PDB entry 6LVE | electron microscopy, 3.10 A resolution | chains A and C of the 8 polymer chains in the assembly

== Chain A (and C) ==
Name: N, N-dimethylformamidase large subunit
From: Paracoccus sp. SSG05
Notes: EC 3.5.1.56; chain C of this document is another copy of the same molecule, construct and numbering; everything in this record applies to it too
Reference sequence: I6NT79 (I6NT79_9RHOB); residues 1-762 here = UniProt positions 1-762
Amino-acid sequence (775 residues; numbered 1 to 775; the number before each row is that of its first residue):
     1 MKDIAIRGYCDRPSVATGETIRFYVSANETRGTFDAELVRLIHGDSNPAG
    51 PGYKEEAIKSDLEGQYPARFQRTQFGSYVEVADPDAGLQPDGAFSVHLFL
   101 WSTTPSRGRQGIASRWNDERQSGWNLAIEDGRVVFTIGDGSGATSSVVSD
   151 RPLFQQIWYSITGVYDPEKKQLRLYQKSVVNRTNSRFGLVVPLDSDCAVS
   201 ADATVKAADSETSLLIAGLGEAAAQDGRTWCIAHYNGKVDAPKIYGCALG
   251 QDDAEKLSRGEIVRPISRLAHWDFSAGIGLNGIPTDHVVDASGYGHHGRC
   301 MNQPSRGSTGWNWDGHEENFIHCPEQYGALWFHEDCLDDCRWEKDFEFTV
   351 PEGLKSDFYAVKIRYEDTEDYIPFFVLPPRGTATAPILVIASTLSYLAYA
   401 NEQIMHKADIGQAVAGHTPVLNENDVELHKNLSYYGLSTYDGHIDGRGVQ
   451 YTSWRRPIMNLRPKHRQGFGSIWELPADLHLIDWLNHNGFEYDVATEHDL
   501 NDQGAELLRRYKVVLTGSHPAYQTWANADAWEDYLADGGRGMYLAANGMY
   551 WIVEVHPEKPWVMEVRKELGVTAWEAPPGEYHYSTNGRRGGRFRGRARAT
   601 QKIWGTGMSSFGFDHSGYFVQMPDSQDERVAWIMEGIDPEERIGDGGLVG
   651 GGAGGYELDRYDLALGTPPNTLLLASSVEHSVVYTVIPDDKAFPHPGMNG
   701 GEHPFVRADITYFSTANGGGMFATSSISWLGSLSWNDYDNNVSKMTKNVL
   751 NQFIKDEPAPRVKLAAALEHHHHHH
Disordered / not traced: 411-415, 466-470, 762-775
Differences from the reference sequence: engineered mutation Ala521 (Glu in I6NT79); expression tag (763-775)
From the paper describing this entry:
  - mutagenesis - E521A: abolished binding to Fe
  - catalytic residues: His519
  - mutagenesis - Y440A: abolished catalytic activity
  - mutagenesis - S395A: unchanged catalytic activity on DMF
  - mutagenesis - H519A, N547A, E657A: abolished catalytic activity on DMF
  - catalytic residues: Asn547, Glu657 (proposed by the authors, not directly observed)

== How chain A and chain C interact ==
Pairs across the interface (91; chain A residue first):
  Arg182(A) - Asp529(C)  salt bridge
  Arg182(A) - Glu532(C)  salt bridge
  Arg182(A) - Asp533(C)  salt bridge
  Arg182(A) - Ala597(C)
  Arg182(A) - Arg598(C)
  Arg182(A) - Lys602(C)
  Thr183(A) - Arg596(C)
  Thr183(A) - Ala597(C)
  Thr183(A) - Lys602(C)
  Ser185(A) - Lys602(C)  hydrogen bond (backbone-side chain)
  Arg186(A) - Lys602(C)
  Arg186(A) - Leu663(C)
  Arg186(A) - Ala664(C)
  Arg186(A) - Gly666(C)
  Phe187(A) - Gly666(C)
  Phe187(A) - Pro669(C)  hydrophobic
  Gly188(A) - Lys602(C)
  Leu189(A) - Glu532(C)  hydrogen bond (backbone-side chain)
  Leu189(A) - Ala536(C)
  Val190(A) - Glu532(C)
  Val190(A) - Lys602(C)
  Val190(A) - Thr715(C)
  Val191(A) - Pro668(C)  hydrophobic
  Gly315(A) - Arg588(C)  hydrogen bond (backbone-side chain)
  His316(A) - Arg588(C)
  Glu317(A) - His322(C)  salt bridge
  Glu318(A) - Arg589(C)
  Glu318(A) - Arg596(C)  salt bridge
  His322(A) - Glu317(C)  salt bridge
  His322(A) - His322(C)  hydrogen bond
  Asp529(A) - Arg182(C)  salt bridge
  Glu532(A) - Arg182(C)  salt bridge
  Glu532(A) - Gly188(C)
  Glu532(A) - Leu189(C)  hydrogen bond (side chain-backbone)
  Glu532(A) - Val190(C)
  Asp533(A) - Arg182(C)  salt bridge
  Leu535(A) - Val190(C)  hydrophobic
  Ala536(A) - Leu189(C)
  Leu569(A) - Pro688(C)
  Gly570(A) - Ala692(C)
  Val571(A) - Phe693(C)  hydrophobic
  Thr572(A) - Ala692(C)
  Thr572(A) - Phe693(C)
  Ala573(A) - Ala692(C)
  Ala573(A) - Phe693(C)  hydrophobic
  Glu575(A) - Arg592(C)  salt bridge
  Pro578(A) - Gly595(C)
  Pro578(A) - Ala597(C)
  Arg588(A) - Gly315(C)
  Arg588(A) - His316(C)
  Arg589(A) - Glu318(C)
  Arg592(A) - Leu569(C)
  Arg592(A) - Glu575(C)  salt bridge
  Gly595(A) - Pro578(C)
  Arg596(A) - Thr183(C)
  Arg596(A) - Glu318(C)  salt bridge
  Ala597(A) - Arg182(C)
  Ala597(A) - Thr183(C)
  Ala597(A) - Pro578(C)  hydrophobic
  Arg598(A) - Arg182(C)
  Lys602(A) - Arg182(C)
  Lys602(A) - Ser185(C)
  Lys602(A) - Arg186(C)
  Lys602(A) - Gly188(C)
  Lys602(A) - Val190(C)
  Phe611(A) - Phe693(C)  hydrophobic
  Phe611(A) - Pro694(C)
  Leu663(A) - Arg186(C)
  Ala664(A) - Arg186(C)
  Gly666(A) - Arg186(C)
  Gly666(A) - Phe187(C)
  Pro668(A) - Val191(C)  hydrophobic
  Pro669(A) - Phe187(C)  hydrophobic
  Val682(A) - Pro696(C)
  Val683(A) - Pro696(C)  hydrophobic
  Thr685(A) - Pro694(C)
  Pro688(A) - Leu569(C)
  Pro688(A) - Pro694(C)  hydrophobic
  Lys691(A) - Lys691(C)
  Ala692(A) - Gly570(C)
  Ala692(A) - Thr572(C)
  Ala692(A) - Ala573(C)
  Phe693(A) - Thr572(C)
  Phe693(A) - Ala573(C)  hydrophobic
  Phe693(A) - Phe611(C)  hydrophobic
  Pro694(A) - Phe611(C)
  Pro694(A) - Thr685(C)
  Pro694(A) - Pro688(C)  hydrophobic
  Pro696(A) - Val682(C)
  Pro696(A) - Val683(C)  hydrophobic
  Thr715(A) - Val190(C)
Interface residues without a listed pair, chain A (61 interface residues in all): Pro192, Trp313, Tyr440, Tyr581, Ile603, Phe613, Leu665, Asp689, Phe713, Ser714, Ala716
Interface residues without a listed pair, chain C (63 interface residues in all): Pro192, Trp313, Asn319, Tyr440, Leu535, Val571, Arg594, Ile603, Leu665, Thr667, Asn670, Asp689, Phe713, Ser714, Ala716

== In short ==
61 residues of chain A face 63 of chain C across their interface; the contacts include 5 hydrogen bonds and 12
salt bridges. Polar pairs include Arg182(A)-Asp529(C), Arg182(A)-Glu532(C) and Arg182(A)-Asp533(C). The paper
reports catalytic residues His519(A), Asn547(A) and Glu657(A); H519A, N547A and E657A of chain A abolish
catalytic activity on DMF; 6 substitutions were tested in all.
Both chains are N, N-dimethylformamidase large subunit (Paracoccus sp. SSG05). Entry 6LVE (Structure of
Dimethylformamidase, tetramer, E521A mutant) was determined by electron microscopy (same publication as 6LVV,
6LVB, 6LVC and 6LVD).
